Entry 1UIE (X-ray diffraction, 1.95 A resolution); this record covers chain A.

[Chain A]
Name: Lysozyme
Organism: Gallus gallus
Notes: EC 3.2.1.17
UniProtKB: P00698 (LYSC_CHICK); residues 1-129 here correspond to UniProt positions 19-147 (UniProt number = residue number + 18)
Sequence (129 residues; row label = number of the first residue in the row):
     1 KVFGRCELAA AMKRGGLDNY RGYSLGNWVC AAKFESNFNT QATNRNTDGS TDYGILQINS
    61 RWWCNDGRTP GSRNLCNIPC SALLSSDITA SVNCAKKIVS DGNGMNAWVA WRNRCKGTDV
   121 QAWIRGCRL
Disulfides: C6-C127, C30-C115, C64-C80, C76-C94
Sequence notes: engineered mutation G15 (His33 in P00698)
Swiss-Prot annotation at these positions:
  - active site: E35, D52
  - binding site (substrate): D101

[In short]
UniProt lists active-site residues E35 and D52 and substrate-binding residue D101.
Chain A is Lysozyme (Gallus gallus); the structure, Analysis of the stabilization of hen lysozyme with the
helix dipole and charged side chains, was determined by X-ray diffraction (same publication as 1UIC, 1UID,
1UIF and 1UIG).
